PDB entry 8VUY | electron microscopy, 3.81 A resolution | chains C and D of the 8 polymer chains in the assembly

Chain C:
Molecule: Glutamate receptor ionotropic, NMDA 1
From: Rattus norvegicus
UniProt: P35439 (NMDZ1_RAT); residues 25-838 here = UniProt positions 25-838
Chain sequence (817 residues; numbered 25 to 841; the number before each row is that of its first residue):
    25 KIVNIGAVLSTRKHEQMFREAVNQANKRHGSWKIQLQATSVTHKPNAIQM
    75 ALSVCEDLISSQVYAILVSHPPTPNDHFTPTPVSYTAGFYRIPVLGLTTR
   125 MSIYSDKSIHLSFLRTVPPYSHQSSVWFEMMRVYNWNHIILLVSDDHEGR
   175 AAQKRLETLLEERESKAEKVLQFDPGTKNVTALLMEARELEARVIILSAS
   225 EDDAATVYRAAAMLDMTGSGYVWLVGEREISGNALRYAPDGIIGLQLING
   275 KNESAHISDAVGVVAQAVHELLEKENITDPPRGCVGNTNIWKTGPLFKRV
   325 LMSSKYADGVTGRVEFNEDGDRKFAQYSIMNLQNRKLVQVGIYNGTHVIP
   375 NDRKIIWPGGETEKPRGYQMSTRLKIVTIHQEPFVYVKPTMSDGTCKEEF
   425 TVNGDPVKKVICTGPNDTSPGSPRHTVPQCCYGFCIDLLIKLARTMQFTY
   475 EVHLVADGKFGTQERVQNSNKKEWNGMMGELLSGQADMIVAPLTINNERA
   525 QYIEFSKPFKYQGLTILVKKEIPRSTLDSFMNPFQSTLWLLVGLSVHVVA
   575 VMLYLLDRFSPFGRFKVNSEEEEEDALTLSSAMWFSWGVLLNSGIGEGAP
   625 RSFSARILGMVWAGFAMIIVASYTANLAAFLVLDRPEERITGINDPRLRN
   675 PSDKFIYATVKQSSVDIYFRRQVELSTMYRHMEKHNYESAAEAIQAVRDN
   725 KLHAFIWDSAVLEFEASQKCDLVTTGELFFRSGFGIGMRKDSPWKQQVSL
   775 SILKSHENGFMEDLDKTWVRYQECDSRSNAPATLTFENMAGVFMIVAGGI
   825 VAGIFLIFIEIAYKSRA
Unresolved in the structure: 53-57, 585-601
Sequence notes: conflict Gln61 (Asn in P35439), Asp239 (Asn in P35439), Gln350 (Asn in P35439), Gln471 (Asn in P35439), Gln491 (Asn in P35439), Asn556 (Gln in P35439), Gln771 (Asn in P35439), Ile819 (Leu in P35439); expression tag (839-841)
Curated features (UniProtKB/Swiss-Prot):
  - region: Leu603 to Pro624 (Pore-forming)
  - binding site (glycine): Pro516, Thr518, Arg523, Ser688, Asp732
  - glycosylation (N-linked (GlcNAc...) asparagine): Asn203, Asn276, Asn300, Asn368, Asn440, Asn674
Disulfide bonds: Cys79-Cys308, Cys420-Cys454, Cys436-Cys455, Cys744-Cys798

Chain D:
Molecule: Glutamate receptor ionotropic, NMDA 2B
From: Rattus norvegicus
UniProt: Q00960 (NMDE2_RAT); residues 34-845 here = UniProt positions 34-845
Chain sequence (812 residues; each row starts with the number of its first residue):
    34 SIGIAVILVGTSDEVAIKDAHEKDDFHHLSVVPRVELVAMNETDPKSIIT
    84 RICDLMSDRKIQGVVFADDTDQEAIAQILDFISAQTLTPILGIHGGSSMI
   134 MADKDESSMFFQFGPSIEQQASVMLNIMEEYDWYIFSIVTTYFPGYQDFV
   184 NKIRSTIENSFVGWELEEVLLLDMSLDDGDSKIQNQLKKLQSPIILLYCT
   234 KEEATYIFEVANSVGLTGYGYTWIVPSLVAGDTDTVPSEFPTGLISVSYD
   284 EWDYGLPARVRDGIAIITTAASDMLSEHSFIPEPKSSCYNTHEKRIYQSN
   334 MLNRYLINVTFEGRDLSFSEEGYQMHPKLVIILLNKERKWERVGKWKDKS
   384 LQMKYYVWPRMCPETEEQEDDHLSIVTLEEAPFVIVESVDPLSGTCMRNT
   434 VPCEKRIISENKTDEEPGYIKKCCKGFCIDILKKISKSVKFTYDLYLVTN
   484 GKHGKKINGTWNGMIGEVVMKRAYMAVGSLTINEERSEVVDFSVPFIETG
   534 ISVMVSRSNGTVSPSAFLEPFSADVWVMMFVMLLIVSAVAVFVFEYFSPV
   584 GYNRCLADGREPGGPSFTIGKAIWLLWGLVFNNSVPVQNPKGTTSKIMVS
   634 VWAFFAVIFLASYTANLAAFMIQEEYVDQVSGLSDKKFQRPNDFSPPFRF
   684 GTVPNGSTERNIRNNYAEMHAYMGKFNQRGVDDALLSLKTGKLDAFIYDA
   734 AVLNYMAGRDEGCKLVTIGSGKVFASTGYGIAIQKDSGWKRQVDLAILQL
   784 FGDGEMEELEALWLTGICHNEKNEVMSSQLDIDNMAGVFYMLGAAMALSL
   834 ITFISEHLFYWQ
Unresolved in the structure: 34, 395-402, 580-598
Sequence notes: conflict Asp348 (Asn in Q00960), Glu354 (Asp in Q00960), Glu437 (Gln in Q00960), Ser838 (Cys in Q00960)
Curated features (UniProtKB/Swiss-Prot):
  - region: Lys604 to Pro623 (Pore-forming)
  - binding site (Zn(2+)): His127, Glu284
  - binding site (L-glutamate): Thr514, Arg519, Ser690, Thr691, Asp732
  - site: Asn615 (Functional determinant of NMDA receptors)
  - glycosylation (N-linked (GlcNAc...) asparagine): Asn74, Asn341, Asn444, Asn491, Asn542, Asn688
  - mutagenesis: His60 (H60A: Normal zinc binding), His127 (H127A: Reduced zinc binding), Asp283 (D283A: Slightly reduced zinc binding), Glu284 (E284A: Reduced zinc binding), His311 (H311A: Normal zinc binding), His359 (H359A: Normal zinc binding)
Disulfide bonds: Cys86-Cys321, Cys429-Cys456, Cys436-Cys457, Cys746-Cys801

Chain C / chain D interface:
Residue-residue contacts (52; chain C residue first):
  Ala71(C) - Gln118(D)
  Ile72(C) - Gln118(D)
  Cys79(C) - Lys79(D)
  Tyr109(C) - Gln110(D)
  Phe113(C) - Pro78(D)  hydrophobic
  Phe113(C) - Gln105(D)
  Phe113(C) - Ala107(D)  hydrophobic
  Tyr114(C) - Pro78(D)
  Ser132(C) - Pro177(D)
  Cys308(C) - Lys79(D)
  Val309(C) - Asp77(D)
  Val309(C) - Lys79(D)
  Thr312(C) - Asp77(D)
  Asn556(C) - Ser811(D)  hydrogen bond (backbone-side chain)
  Pro557(C) - Leu813(D)
  Phe558(C) - Gln812(D)
  Phe558(C) - Leu813(D)  hydrophobic
  Gln559(C) - Gln812(D)  hydrogen bond (backbone-backbone)
  Thr561(C) - Ile815(D)
  Leu562(C) - Leu813(D)
  Leu565(C) - Phe822(D)  hydrophobic
  Gly620(C) - Pro619(D)
  Phe627(C) - Thr835(D)
  Ser628(C) - Ser832(D)  hydrogen bond (backbone-side chain)
  Ser628(C) - Phe836(D)
  Arg630(C) - Trp607(D)
  Ile631(C) - Ser832(D)
  Leu632(C) - Met829(D)  hydrophobic
  Leu632(C) - Ser832(D)
  Gly633(C) - Trp607(D)
  Met634(C) - Trp607(D)
  Met634(C) - Trp610(D)  hydrogen bond (backbone-side chain)
  Ala637(C) - Phe614(D)
  Gly638(C) - Phe614(D)
  Met641(C) - Phe614(D)  hydrophobic
  Met641(C) - Leu643(D)  hydrophobic
  Ile642(C) - Tyr646(D)
  Ala645(C) - Leu650(D)
  Ser646(C) - Leu650(D)
  Ala649(C) - Leu650(D)  hydrophobic
  Ala649(C) - Ala651(D)
  Asn650(C) - Leu813(D)
  Ala653(C) - Ile655(D)  hydrophobic
  Leu657(C) - Glu807(D)
  Leu657(C) - Val808(D)
  Pro670(C) - Thr798(D)
  Pro670(C) - Gly799(D)
  Asn674(C) - Arg742(D)
  Ser676(C) - Arg742(D)
  Ser700(C) - Asn432(D)
  Arg704(C) - Phe194(D)
  Arg704(C) - Met430(D)
Interface residues without a listed pair, chain C (53 interface residues in all): Pro106, Ile133, Ile314, Arg323, Asn494, Ser569, Val613, Asn616, Val635, Trp636, Phe639, Thr648, Arg671
Interface residues without a listed pair, chain D (54 interface residues in all): Thr76, Ile108, Ile111, Phe114, Ala135, Asn184, Leu209, Cys321, Arg431, Phe550, Asn615, Asn616, Ser617, Thr647, Met654, Ile800, Asp814, Leu825, Ala828, Glu839

Summary:
53 residues of chain C face 54 of chain D across their interface; the contacts include 4 hydrogen bonds. Among
the polar pairs are Asn556(C)-Ser811(D), Ser628(C)-Ser832(D) and Met634(C)-Trp610(D).
Chain C is Glutamate receptor ionotropic, NMDA 1 and chain D is Glutamate receptor ionotropic, NMDA 2B, both
from Rattus norvegicus; the structure, Rat GluN1-2B with Fab 003-102, was determined by electron microscopy
together with 8VUH, 8VUJ, 8VUL, 8VUN, 8VUQ, 8VUR, 8VUT and 8VVH from the same study.
